PDB entry 2NTV | X-ray diffraction, 2.10 A resolution | chains A and B

Chain A (and B):
Molecule: Enoyl-[ACP] reductase
From: Mycobacterium leprae
Notes: chain B of this document is another copy of the same molecule, construct and numbering; everything in this record applies to it too
Reference sequence: Q9CBM1 (Q9CBM1_MYCLE); residue numbers follow UniProt; this construct covers 2-269
Sequence (268 residues; row label = number of the first residue in the row):
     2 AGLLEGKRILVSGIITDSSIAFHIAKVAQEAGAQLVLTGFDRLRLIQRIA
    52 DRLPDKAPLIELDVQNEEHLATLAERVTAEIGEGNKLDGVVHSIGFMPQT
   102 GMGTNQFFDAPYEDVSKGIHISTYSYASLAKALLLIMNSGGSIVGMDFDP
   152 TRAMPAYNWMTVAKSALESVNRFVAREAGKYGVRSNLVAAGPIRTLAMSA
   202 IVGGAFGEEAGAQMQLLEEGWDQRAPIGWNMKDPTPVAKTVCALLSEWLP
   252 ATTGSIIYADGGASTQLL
Small-molecule neighbours: P1H ({(2R,3S,4R,5R)-5-[(4S)-3-(aminocarbonyl)-4-(2-propylisonicotinoyl)pyridin-1(4h)-yl]-3,4-dihydroxytetrahydrofuran-2-yl}m ethyl [(2R,3S,4R,5R)-5-(6-amino-9H-purin-9-yl)-3,4-dihydroxytetrahydrofuran-2-yl]methyl dihydrogen diphosphate): Gly14, Ile15, Ile16, Ser20, Ile21, Ala22, Phe41, Leu63, Asp64, Val65, Gln66, Ser94, Ile95, Gly96, Phe97, Ile122, Met147, Asp148, Phe149, Met155, Tyr158, Met161, Lys165, Ala191, Gly192, Pro193, Ile194, Thr196, Met199, Leu218, Trp222, Leu268
Reported in the primary citation:
  - binding site for P1H: Ser94, Phe149, Tyr158

Interface between chain A and chain B:
Contacting residue pairs (62; chain A residue first):
  Leu4(A) - Trp249(B)
  Val28(A) - Trp249(B)  hydrophobic
  Arg173(A) - Thr266(B)
  Arg173(A) - Gln267(B)  hydrogen bond (backbone-side chain)
  Ala176(A) - Pro227(B)
  Arg177(A) - Gln267(B)  hydrogen bond
  Arg177(A) - Leu269(B)
  Gly180(A) - Pro227(B)
  Val184(A) - Ile228(B)
  Pro227(A) - Ala176(B)
  Pro227(A) - Gly180(B)
  Pro227(A) - Thr254(B)
  Ile228(A) - Arg185(B)
  Ile228(A) - Pro251(B)
  Ile228(A) - Ala252(B)  hydrophobic
  Pro237(A) - Pro251(B)  hydrophobic
  Pro237(A) - Ala252(B)  hydrophobic
  Lys240(A) - Trp249(B)
  Thr241(A) - Trp249(B)
  Thr241(A) - Leu250(B)
  Thr241(A) - Pro251(B)
  Ala244(A) - Trp249(B)
  Glu248(A) - Lys240(B)  hydrogen bond (backbone-side chain)
  Trp249(A) - Gly3(B)
  Trp249(A) - Leu4(B)
  Trp249(A) - Lys240(B)
  Trp249(A) - Thr241(B)
  Trp249(A) - Ala244(B)
  Leu250(A) - Thr241(B)
  Leu250(A) - Ala244(B)  hydrophobic
  Pro251(A) - Ile228(B)
  Pro251(A) - Pro237(B)  hydrophobic
  Pro251(A) - Lys240(B)
  Ala252(A) - Ile228(B)  hydrophobic
  Ala252(A) - Trp230(B)  hydrophobic
  Ala252(A) - Pro237(B)  hydrophobic
  Ala252(A) - Tyr259(B)
  Ala252(A) - Ala260(B)
  Ala252(A) - Asp261(B)  hydrogen bond (backbone-backbone)
  Ala252(A) - Gly262(B)  hydrogen bond (backbone-backbone)
  Ala252(A) - Gly263(B)
  Thr253(A) - Tyr259(B)  hydrogen bond (side chain-backbone)
  Thr254(A) - Ile228(B)
  Thr254(A) - Gly263(B)
  Thr254(A) - Thr266(B)
  Gly255(A) - Thr266(B)
  Ile258(A) - Leu250(B)  hydrophobic
  Ile258(A) - Ile258(B)  hydrophobic
  Tyr259(A) - Ala252(B)
  Tyr259(A) - Thr253(B)
  Ala260(A) - Ala252(B)
  Asp261(A) - Ala252(B)  hydrogen bond (backbone-backbone)
  Gly262(A) - Ala252(B)  hydrogen bond (backbone-backbone)
  Gly262(A) - Thr254(B)
  Gly263(A) - Ala252(B)
  Gly263(A) - Thr254(B)
  Thr266(A) - Arg173(B)
  Thr266(A) - Thr254(B)
  Thr266(A) - Gly255(B)
  Gln267(A) - Arg173(B)  hydrogen bond (side chain-backbone)
  Gln267(A) - Arg177(B)  hydrogen bond
  Leu269(A) - Arg177(B)  hydrogen bond (backbone-side chain)
Interface residues without a listed pair, chain A (35 interface residues in all): Lys181, Arg185, Trp230, Cys243, Ser256
Interface residues without a listed pair, chain B (35 interface residues in all): Val28, Val184, Cys243, Glu248, Ser256

Summary:
The chain A/chain B interface involves 35 residues from each chain, with 11 hydrogen bonds. Among the polar
pairs are Arg173(A)-Gln267(B), Arg177(A)-Gln267(B) and Glu248(A)-Lys240(B). Chain A binds compound P1H. The
paper reports a binding site for P1H at Ser94(A), Phe149(A) and Tyr158(A).
Both chains are Enoyl-[ACP] reductase (Mycobacterium leprae). Entry 2NTV (Mycobacterium leprae InhA bound with
PTH-NAD adduct) was determined by X-ray diffraction (same publication as 2H9I and 2NTJ).
